8XKU - chains D and R of the 17 polymer chains in the assembly; structure by electron microscopy, 3.20 A resolution.

[Chain D]
Name: Protein Ycf2
Organism: Arabidopsis thaliana
UniProt: P56786 (YCF2_ARATH); residue numbers follow UniProt; this construct covers 1-2294
Sequence (2294 residues; numbered 1 to 2294; the number before each row is that of its first residue):
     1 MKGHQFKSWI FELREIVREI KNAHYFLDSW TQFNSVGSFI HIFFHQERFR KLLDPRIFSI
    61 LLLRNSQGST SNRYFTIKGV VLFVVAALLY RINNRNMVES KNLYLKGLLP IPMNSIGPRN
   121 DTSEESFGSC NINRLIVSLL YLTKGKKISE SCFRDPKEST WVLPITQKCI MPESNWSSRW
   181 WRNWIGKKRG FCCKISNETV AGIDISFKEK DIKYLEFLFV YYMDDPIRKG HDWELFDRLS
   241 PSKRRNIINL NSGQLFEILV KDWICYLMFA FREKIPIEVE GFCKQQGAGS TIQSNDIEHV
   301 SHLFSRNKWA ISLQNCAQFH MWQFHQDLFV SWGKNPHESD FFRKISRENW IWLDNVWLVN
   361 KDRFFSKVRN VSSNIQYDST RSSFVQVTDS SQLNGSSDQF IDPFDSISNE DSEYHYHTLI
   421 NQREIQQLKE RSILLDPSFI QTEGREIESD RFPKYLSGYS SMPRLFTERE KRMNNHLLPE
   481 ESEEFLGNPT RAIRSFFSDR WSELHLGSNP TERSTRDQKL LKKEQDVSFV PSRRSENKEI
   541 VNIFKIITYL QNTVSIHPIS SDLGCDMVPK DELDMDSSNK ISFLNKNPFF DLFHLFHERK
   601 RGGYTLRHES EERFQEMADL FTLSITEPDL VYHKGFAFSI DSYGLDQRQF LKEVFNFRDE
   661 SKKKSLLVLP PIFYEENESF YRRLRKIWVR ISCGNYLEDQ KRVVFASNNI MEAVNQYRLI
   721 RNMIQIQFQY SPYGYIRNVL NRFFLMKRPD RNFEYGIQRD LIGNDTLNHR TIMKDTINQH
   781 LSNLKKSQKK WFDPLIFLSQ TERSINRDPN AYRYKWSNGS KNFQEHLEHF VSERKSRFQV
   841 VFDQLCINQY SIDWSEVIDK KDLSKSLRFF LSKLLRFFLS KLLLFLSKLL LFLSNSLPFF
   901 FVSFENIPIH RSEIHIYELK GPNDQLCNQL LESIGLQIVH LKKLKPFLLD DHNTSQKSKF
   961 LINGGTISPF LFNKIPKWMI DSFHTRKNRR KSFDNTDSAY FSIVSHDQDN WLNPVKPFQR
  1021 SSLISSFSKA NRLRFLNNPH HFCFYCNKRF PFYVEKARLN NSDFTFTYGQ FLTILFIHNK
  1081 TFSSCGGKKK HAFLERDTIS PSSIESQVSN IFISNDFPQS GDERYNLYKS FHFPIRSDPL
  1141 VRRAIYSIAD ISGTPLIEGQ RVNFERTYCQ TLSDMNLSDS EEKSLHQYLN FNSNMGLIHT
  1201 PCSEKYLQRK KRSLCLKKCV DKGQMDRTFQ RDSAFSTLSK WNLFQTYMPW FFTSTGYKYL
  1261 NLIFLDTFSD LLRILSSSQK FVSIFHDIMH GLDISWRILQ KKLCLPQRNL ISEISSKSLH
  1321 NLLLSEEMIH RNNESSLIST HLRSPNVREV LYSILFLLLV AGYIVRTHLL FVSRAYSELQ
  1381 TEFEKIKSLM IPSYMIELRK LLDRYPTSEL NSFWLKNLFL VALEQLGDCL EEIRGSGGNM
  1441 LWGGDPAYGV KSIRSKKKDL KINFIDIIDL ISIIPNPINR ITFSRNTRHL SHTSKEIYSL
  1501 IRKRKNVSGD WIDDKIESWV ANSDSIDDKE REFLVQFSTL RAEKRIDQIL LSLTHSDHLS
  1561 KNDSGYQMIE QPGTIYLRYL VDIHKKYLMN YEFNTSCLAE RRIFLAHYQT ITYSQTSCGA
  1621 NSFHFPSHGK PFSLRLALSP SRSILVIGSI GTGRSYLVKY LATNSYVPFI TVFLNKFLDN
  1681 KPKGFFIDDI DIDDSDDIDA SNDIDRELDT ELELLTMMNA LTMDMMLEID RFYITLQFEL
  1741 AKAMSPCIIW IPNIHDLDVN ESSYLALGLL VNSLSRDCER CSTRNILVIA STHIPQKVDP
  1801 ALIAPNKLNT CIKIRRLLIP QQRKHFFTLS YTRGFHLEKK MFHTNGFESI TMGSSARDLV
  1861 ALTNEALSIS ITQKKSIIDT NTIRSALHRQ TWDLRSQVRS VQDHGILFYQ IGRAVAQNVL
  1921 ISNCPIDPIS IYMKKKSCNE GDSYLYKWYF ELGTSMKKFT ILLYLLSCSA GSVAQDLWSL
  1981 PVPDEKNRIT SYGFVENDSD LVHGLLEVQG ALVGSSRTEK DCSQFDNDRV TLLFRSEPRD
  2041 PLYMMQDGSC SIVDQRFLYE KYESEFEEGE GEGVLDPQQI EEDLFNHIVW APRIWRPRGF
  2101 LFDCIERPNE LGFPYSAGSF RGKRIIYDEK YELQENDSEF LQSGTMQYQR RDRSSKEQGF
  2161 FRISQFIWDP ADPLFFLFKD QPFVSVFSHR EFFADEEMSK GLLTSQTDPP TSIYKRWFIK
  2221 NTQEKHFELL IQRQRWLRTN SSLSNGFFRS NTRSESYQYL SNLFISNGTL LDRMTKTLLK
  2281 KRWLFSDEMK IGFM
Disordered / not traced: 1-4, 65-72, 114-131, 145-492, 513-523, 560-1010, 1058-1309, 1329-1342, 1387-1530, 1614-1639, 1682-1723, 1758-1762, 1936-1942, 2015-2030, 2061-2203

[Chain R]
Name: Embryo defective 2737
Organism: Arabidopsis thaliana
UniProt: F4JYR0 (F4JYR0_ARATH); residue numbers follow UniProt; this construct covers 1-328
Sequence (328 residues; each row starts with the number of its first residue):
     1 MSRGPGRLIQ NVTQFADAQF KQFSTRYGQQ VIDILDFPIK LVLSPFTLAF DIAGSAPRGF
    61 GIPEFISKIS YLSVFAVATL GTYDIALDLG KKVICQRDCK TCNGWQALRC TMCKGTGSVH
   121 YQIKDYNLRS GEKPTADCVA DAIVENRAEL VHLPSSFNHS APLPSKDCPT CDGTGAMSCT
   181 ECKNKLQVRI SADDIMEPPW KAYNVLKKMD YPYEHIVHSM KDPSIANFWL ITLPQIVGGF
   241 DYDEDVKKKI WWQYEESMRY DQLRDLVAKR NPGWEYLQDA LVSIDPVRAR EDPVIVKNVP
   301 YYKAKKSLEA ESQKKAQKGS RQRKWWFF
Disordered / not traced: 1-61
Ion coordination: Zn2+ site 1: C102, C179, C182; Zn2+ site 2: C110, C113, C168, C171

[Interface between chain D and chain R]
Pairs across the interface - 65 pairs, chain D then chain R:
  M97(D) with P198(R), hydrophobic; P199(R)
  Y104(D) with P199(R); Y203(R), hydrogen bond (backbone-side chain)
  L108(D) with Y203(R); L206(R), hydrophobic
  P110(D) with Y211(R), hydrophobic; Y213(R)
  M113(D) with V237(R)
  R134(D) with Y213(R), hydrogen bond
  I136(D) with L230(R); Y242(R); I250(R), hydrophobic
  S138(D) with Y213(R)
  L139(D) with V217(R)
  L140(D) with L230(R), hydrophobic; Q253(R)
  Y141(D) with Q253(R)
  K144(D) with V287(R); R288(R); E291(R), salt bridge
  E503(D) with D245(R); V246(R); K249(R), salt bridge
  L504(D) with V246(R), hydrophobic; I250(R), hydrophobic
  G507(D) with D243(R)
  S508(D) with F240(R); D241(R)
  N509(D) with F240(R); D241(R), hydrogen bond (backbone-backbone)
  P510(D) with G239(R); F240(R), hydrophobic
  T511(D) with G239(R), hydrogen bond (backbone-backbone); F240(R); D241(R)
  E512(D) with G239(R), hydrogen bond (backbone-backbone)
  F1027(D) with F228(R), hydrophobic; W229(R)
  N1031(D) with H215(R); I216(R); S219(R), hydrogen bond; W229(R)
  R1032(D) with H215(R)
  F1035(D) with H215(R); H218(R)
  L1036(D) with H215(R)
  M1328(D) with K100(R)
  R1343(D) with W200(R)
  V1347(D) with W200(R), hydrophobic
  I1354(D) with M196(R), hydrophobic
  L1358(D) with V93(R), hydrophobic
  V1365(D) with L89(R), hydrophobic
  L1369(D) with Y83(R), hydrophobic; A86(R), hydrophobic
  V1372(D) with T82(R)
  S1373(D) with Y83(R), hydrogen bond
  Y1376(D) with A78(R), hydrogen bond (side chain-backbone); T79(R); T82(R)
  L1379(D) with F75(R), hydrophobic
  Q1380(D) with Y71(R), hydrogen bond (backbone-side chain); L72(R)
  F1383(D) with Y71(R)
  E1384(D) with Y71(R), hydrogen bond (backbone-side chain)
Interface residues without a listed pair, chain D (46 interface residues in all): L105, I111, P112, L135, T143, E1327, T1381
Interface residues without a listed pair, chain R (46 interface residues in all): A192, E214, M220, I225, Y254

[Overview]
The chain D/chain R interface involves 46 residues from each chain, with 10 hydrogen bonds and 2 salt bridges.
Polar contacts include K144(D)-E291(R), E503(D)-K249(R) and Y104(D)-Y203(R). C102(R), C179(R) and C182(R) form
the Zn2+ site 1. C110(R), C113(R), C168(R) and C171(R) coordinate Zn2+ site 2.
Chain D is Protein Ycf2 and chain R is Embryo defective 2737, both from Arabidopsis thaliana; the structure,
Cryo-EM structure of the Ycf2-FtsHi motor complex from Arabidopsis in ATP-bound state, was determined by
electron microscopy, deposited together with 8Z9Y and 8XKV.
